8ZPB - chains A and B; structure by electron microscopy, 2.60 A resolution.

# Chain A
Name: Sodium-dependent noradrenaline transporter
Source organism: Homo sapiens
UniProt: P23975 (SC6A2_HUMAN); residue numbers follow UniProt; this construct covers 47-617
Chain sequence (571 residues; each row starts with the number of its first residue):
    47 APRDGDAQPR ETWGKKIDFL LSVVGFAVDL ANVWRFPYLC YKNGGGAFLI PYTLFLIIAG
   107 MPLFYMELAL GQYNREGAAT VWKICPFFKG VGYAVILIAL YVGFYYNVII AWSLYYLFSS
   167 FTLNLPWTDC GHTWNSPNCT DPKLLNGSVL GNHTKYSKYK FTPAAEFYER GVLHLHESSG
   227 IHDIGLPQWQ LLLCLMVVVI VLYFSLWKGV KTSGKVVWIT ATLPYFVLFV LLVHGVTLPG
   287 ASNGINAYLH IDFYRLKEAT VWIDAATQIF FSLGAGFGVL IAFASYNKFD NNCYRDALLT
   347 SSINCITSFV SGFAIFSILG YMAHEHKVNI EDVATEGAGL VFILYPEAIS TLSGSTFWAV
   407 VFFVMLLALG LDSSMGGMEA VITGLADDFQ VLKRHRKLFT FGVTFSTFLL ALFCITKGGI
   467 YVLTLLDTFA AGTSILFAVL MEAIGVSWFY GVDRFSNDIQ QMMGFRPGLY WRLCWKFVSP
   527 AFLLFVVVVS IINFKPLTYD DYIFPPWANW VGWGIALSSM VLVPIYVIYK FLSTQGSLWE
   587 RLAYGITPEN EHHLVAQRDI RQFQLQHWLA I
Unresolved in the structure: 47-53, 191-203
Disulfides: Cys176-Cys185
Bound ions: Na+ site 1: Gly71, Val74, Leu415, Asp418, Ser419; Na+ site 2: Ala73, Asp75, Asn78, Ser318, Asn350
Residues lining bound ligands:
  - L-norepinephrine (LNR): Phe72, Asp75, Ala77, Ala145, Leu146, Val148, Gly149, Tyr152, Asn153, Phe317, Ser318, Phe323, Ser419, Ser420, Gly423, Met424
  - phosphatidylethanolamine (PTY): Lys135, Tyr139, Ile142, Leu143, Leu431, Asp434, Phe435, Leu568, Ile571, Tyr572, Tyr575
Curated features (UniProtKB/Swiss-Prot):
  - binding site (Na(+)): Gly71, Ala73, Val74, Asn78, Ser318, Asn350, Asp418, Ser419
  - binding site ((R)-noradrenaline): Asp75, Tyr87, Lys88, Ala145, Gly149, Phe317, Glu382
  - binding site (dopamine): Asp75, Ala145, Phe317, Glu382
  - glycosylation (N-linked (GlcNAc...) asparagine): Asn184, Asn192, Asn198
  - natural variant: Ala457 (A457P: In ORSTI)
  - mutagenesis: Phe72 (F72A: Loss of norepinephrine binding), Asp75 (D75A: Loss of norepinephrine binding. Abolishes norepinephrine uptake; D75N: Abolishes norepinephrine uptake), Lys135 (K135A: Decreased homodimerization and norepinephrine transport; when associated with A-435, A-438 and A-444), Val148 (V148A: Decreased norepinephrine uptake), Gly149 (G149A: Decreased norepinephrine uptake), Tyr152 (Y152A: Loss of norepinephrine binding; Y152F: Severely decreased norepinephrine uptake), Asn153 (N153A: Abolishes norepinephrine uptake), Leu232 (L232A: Decreased homodimerization and norepinephrine transport; when associated with A-235, A-459 and A-553), Trp235 (W235A: Decreased homodimerization and norepinephrine transport; when associated with A-232, A-459 and A-553), Phe317 (F317A: Loss of norepinephrine binding), Gly320 (G320A: Loss of norepinephrine binding), Phe323 (F323A: Loss of norepinephrine binding. Abolishes norepinephrine uptake), 9 further mutagenesis entries in UniProt
Reported in the primary citation:
  - binding site for phosphatidylethanolamine: Lys135, Tyr139, Tyr572, Tyr575
  - binding site for L-norepinephrine: Phe72, Asp75, Ala145, Leu146, Val148, Tyr152, Asn153, Phe317, Phe323, Ser420, Gly423
  - contacts within the chain: Arg81-Asp473
  - conformationally variable residues: Arg81

# Chain B
Name: Nb_BB4
Source organism: Escherichia coli
Chain sequence (120 residues; each row starts with the number of its first residue):
     1 EVQLVESGGG LVQAGGSLRL SCAASGFPVY QANMYWYRQA PGKEREWVAA IQSEGRTIYA
    61 DSVKGRFTIS RDNSKNTVYL QMNSLKPEDT AVYYCNVKDA GWASYQYDYW GQGTQVTVSS
Unresolved in the structure: 1, 41-42, 120
Disulfides: Cys22-Cys95

# Interface between chain A and chain B
Contacting residue pairs (59; chain A residue first):
  Gln54(A) - Tyr105(B)
  Pro55(A) - Tyr105(B)
  Pro55(A) - Gln106(B)
  Pro55(A) - Tyr107(B)  hydrophobic
  Arg56(A) - Tyr105(B)
  Arg56(A) - Gln106(B)  hydrogen bond (backbone-backbone)
  Glu57(A) - Ser104(B)
  Glu57(A) - Gln106(B)
  Thr58(A) - Gly101(B)
  Thr58(A) - Trp102(B)
  Thr58(A) - Ala103(B)
  Thr58(A) - Ser104(B)  hydrogen bond (backbone-backbone)
  Thr58(A) - Gln106(B)
  Trp59(A) - Trp102(B)
  Trp59(A) - Ala103(B)  hydrogen bond (backbone-backbone)
  Gly60(A) - Trp102(B)
  Gly60(A) - Ala103(B)
  Lys61(A) - Trp102(B)
  Lys62(A) - Trp102(B)
  Arg121(A) - Lys98(B)
  Arg121(A) - Gln106(B)
  Arg121(A) - Asp108(B)  salt bridge
  Ser331(A) - Gln106(B)  hydrogen bond (backbone-side chain)
  Tyr332(A) - Gln106(B)
  Asn333(A) - Trp102(B)
  Asn333(A) - Gln106(B)  hydrogen bond (backbone-side chain)
  Lys334(A) - Asn33(B)
  Lys334(A) - Ser53(B)  hydrogen bond
  Lys334(A) - Glu54(B)  salt bridge
  Lys334(A) - Asp99(B)
  Lys334(A) - Trp102(B)
  Phe335(A) - Asn33(B)
  Phe335(A) - Tyr35(B)
  Phe335(A) - Lys98(B)
  Phe335(A) - Asp99(B)  hydrogen bond (backbone-side chain)
  Asp336(A) - Asn33(B)  hydrogen bond
  Asp336(A) - Gln52(B)
  Asp336(A) - Ser53(B)  hydrogen bond
  Asp336(A) - Glu54(B)
  Asn337(A) - Trp102(B)
  Gln506(A) - Trp47(B)
  Gln506(A) - Ile58(B)
  Gln506(A) - Tyr59(B)
  Gln506(A) - Asp61(B)  hydrogen bond
  Gln507(A) - Tyr35(B)  hydrogen bond (backbone-side chain)
  Gln507(A) - Tyr37(B)  hydrogen bond
  Gln507(A) - Trp47(B)
  Gln507(A) - Ile58(B)
  Gln507(A) - Lys98(B)
  Met508(A) - Tyr35(B)
  Met508(A) - Gln52(B)  hydrogen bond (backbone-side chain)
  Met508(A) - Arg56(B)
  Met509(A) - Arg56(B)  hydrogen bond (backbone-side chain)
  Gly510(A) - Arg56(B)
  Gly510(A) - Ile58(B)
  Arg512(A) - Asp61(B)  salt bridge
  Glu597(A) - Glu44(B)
  His599(A) - Glu44(B)
  Leu600(A) - Glu44(B)

# In short
26 residues of chain A and 22 residues of chain B are in contact; the contacts include 14 hydrogen bonds and 3
salt bridges. Among the polar pairs are Arg121(A)-Asp108(B), Lys334(A)-Glu54(B) and Arg512(A)-Asp61(B). From
the paper: a binding site for L-norepinephrine at Phe72(A), Asp75(A) and Ala145(A) among others; a binding
site for phosphatidylethanolamine at Lys135(A), Tyr139(A) and Tyr572(A) among others.
Here chain A is Sodium-dependent noradrenaline transporter (Homo sapiens) and chain B is Nb_BB4 (Escherichia
coli). Entry 8ZPB (Cryo-EM structure of human norepinephrine transporter NET bound with norepinephrine in an
occluded state at a ...) was determined by electron microscopy, deposited together with 8ZOY, 8ZP1 and 8ZP2.
